PDB entry 7AAV | electron microscopy, 4.20 A resolution (low resolution: residue-level contacts below are approximate; hydrogen-bond / salt-bridge calls are withheld) | chains P and 6 of the 17 polymer chains in the assembly

Chain P:
Protein: Pre-mRNA-splicing factor RBM22
From: Homo sapiens
UniProt: Q9NW64 (RBM22_HUMAN); residues 1-420 here = UniProt positions 1-420
Sequence (420 residues; numbered 1 to 420; the number before each row is that of its first residue):
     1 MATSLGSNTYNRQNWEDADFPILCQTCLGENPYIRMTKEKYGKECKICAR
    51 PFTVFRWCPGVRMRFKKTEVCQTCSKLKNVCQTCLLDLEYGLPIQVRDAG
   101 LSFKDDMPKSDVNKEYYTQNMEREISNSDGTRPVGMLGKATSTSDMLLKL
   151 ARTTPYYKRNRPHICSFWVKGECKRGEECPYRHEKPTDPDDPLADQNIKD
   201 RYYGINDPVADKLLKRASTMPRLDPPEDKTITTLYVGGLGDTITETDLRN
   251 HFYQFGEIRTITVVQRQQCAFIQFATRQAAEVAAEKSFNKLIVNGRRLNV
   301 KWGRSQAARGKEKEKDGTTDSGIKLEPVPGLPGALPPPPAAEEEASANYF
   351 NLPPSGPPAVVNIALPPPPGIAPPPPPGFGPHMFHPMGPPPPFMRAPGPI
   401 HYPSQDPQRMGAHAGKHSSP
Not modelled in the structure: 1-14, 101-144, 221-420
Swiss-Prot annotation at these positions:
  - zinc finger: Arg159 to Pro186 (C3H1-type)
  - modified residue: Ala2 (N-acetylalanine), Ser4 (Phosphoserine), Ser102 (Phosphoserine), Lys212 (N6-acetyllysine)
  - cross-link (Glycyl lysine isopeptide (Lys-Gly)): Lys139 (interchain with G-Cter in SUMO2), Lys149 (interchain with G-Cter in SUMO2), Lys290 (interchain with G-Cter in SUMO2)
  - mutagenesis: Lys170 (K170R: Accumulates in speckle-like structures), Lys324 (K324R: Accumulates in speckle-like structures)

Chain 6:
Molecule: U6 snRNA
From: Homo sapiens
Sequence (106 nucleotides; each row starts with the number of its first residue):
     1 GUGCUCGCUUCGGCAGCACAUAUACUAAAAUUGGAACGAUACAGAGAAGA
    51 UUAGCAUGGCCCCUGCGCAAGGAUGACACGCAAAUUCGUGAAGCGUUCCA
   101 UAUUUU
Not modelled in the structure: 58-59, 76-106

How chain P and chain 6 interact:
Residue-residue contacts (10):
  Met63(P) with U26(6)
  Arg64(P) with U26(6)
  Phe65(P) with U26(6)
  Ile164(P) with A27(6)
  Ser166(P) with A29(6); A30(6)
  Phe167(P) with A28(6)
  Pro180(P) with U26(6); A27(6)
  Tyr181(P) with A27(6)
Other interface residues (no listed pair), chain P (11 interface residues in all): Glu39, His163, Arg175
Other interface residues (no listed pair), chain 6 (6 interface residues in all): C25

In short:
Chain P and chain 6 form an interface of 11 and 6 residues respectively. UniProt lists 2 mutagenesis sites on
chain P.
Chain P is Pre-mRNA-splicing factor RBM22 and chain 6 is U6 snRNA, both from Homo sapiens; the structure,
Human pre-Bact-2 spliceosome core structure, was determined by electron microscopy (same publication as 7ABF
and 7ABH).
